PDB entry 2N2H | solution NMR | chains A and B

== Chain A ==
Protein: Sin3 histone deacetylase corepressor complex component SDS3
From: Mus musculus
UniProtKB: Q8BR65 (SDS3_MOUSE); residue numbers follow UniProt; this construct covers 205-228
Chain sequence (27 residues; numbered 202 to 228; the number before each row is that of its first residue):
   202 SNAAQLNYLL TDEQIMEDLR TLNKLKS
Differences from the reference sequence: expression tag (202-204)
Swiss-Prot annotation at these positions:
  - modified residue: Ser228 (Phosphoserine)

== Chain B ==
Protein: Paired amphipathic helix protein Sin3a
From: Mus musculus
UniProtKB: Q60520 (SIN3A_MOUSE); residues 608-729 here = UniProt positions 608-729
Chain sequence (125 residues; each row starts with the number of its first residue):
   605 SNAEHIYRCE DERFELDVVL ETNLATIRVL EAIQKKLSRL SAEEQAKFRL DNTLGGTSEV
   665 IHRKALQRIY ADKAADIIDG LRKNPSIAVP IVLKRLKMKE EEWREAQRGF NKVWREQNEK
   725 YYLKS
Differences from the reference sequence: expression tag (605-607)

== Chain A / chain B interface ==
Residue-residue contacts - 38 pairs, chain A then chain B:
  Ala205(A) - Glu709(B)
  Ala205(A) - Ala710(B)
  Leu207(A) - Glu616(B)
  Leu207(A) - Leu620(B)
  Leu207(A) - Ala710(B)
  Leu207(A) - Phe714(B)
  Asn208(A) - Lys703(B)
  Asn208(A) - Glu706(B)
  Tyr209(A) - Glu619(B)
  Tyr209(A) - Leu620(B)
  Tyr209(A) - Arg672(B)
  Tyr209(A) - Ile673(B)
  Tyr209(A) - Lys703(B)
  Tyr209(A) - Trp707(B)
  Leu210(A) - Arg672(B)
  Leu210(A) - Ile673(B)
  Leu210(A) - Ala675(B)
  Leu211(A) - Ile673(B)
  Leu211(A) - Tyr674(B)
  Leu211(A) - Lys703(B)
  Gln215(A) - Met702(B)
  Ile216(A) - Ile673(B)
  Ile216(A) - Tyr674(B)
  Ile216(A) - Lys677(B)
  Glu218(A) - Arg699(B)
  Asp219(A) - Tyr674(B)
  Asp219(A) - Ile681(B)
  Asp219(A) - Ile695(B)
  Asp219(A) - Val696(B)
  Asp219(A) - Arg699(B)
  Leu220(A) - Lys677(B)
  Leu220(A) - Ile681(B)
  Thr222(A) - Ile695(B)
  Leu223(A) - Ile681(B)
  Leu223(A) - Ile691(B)
  Leu223(A) - Ala692(B)
  Leu223(A) - Ile695(B)
  Leu226(A) - Ile691(B)
Also at the interface, not in a pair above, chain B (23 interface residues in all): Val623, Asp680

== Overview ==
14 residues of chain A face 23 of chain B across their interface.
Chain A is Sin3 histone deacetylase corepressor complex component SDS3 and chain B is Paired amphipathic helix
protein Sin3a, both from Mus musculus; the structure, Solution structure of Sds3 in complex with Sin3A, was
determined by solution NMR.
